7DO4 - chains A and B; structure by X-ray diffraction, 3.20 A resolution.

# Chain A
Protein: Isoform 2 of Adhesion G protein-coupled receptor E5
Organism: Homo sapiens
UniProt: P48960 (AGRE5_HUMAN), isoform P48960-2; residue numbers follow UniProt; this construct covers 21-165
Chain sequence (145 residues; each row starts with the number of its first residue):
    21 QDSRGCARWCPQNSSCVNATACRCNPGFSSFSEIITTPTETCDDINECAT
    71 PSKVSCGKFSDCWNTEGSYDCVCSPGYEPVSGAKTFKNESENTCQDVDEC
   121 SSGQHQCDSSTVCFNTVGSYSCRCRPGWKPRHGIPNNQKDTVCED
Disordered / not traced: 21-24, 165
Disulfides: Cys-26/Cys-36, Cys-30/Cys-42, Cys-44/Cys-62, Cys-68/Cys-82, Cys-76/Cys-91, Cys-93/Cys-114, Cys-120/Cys-133, Cys-127/Cys-142, Cys-144/Cys-163
Glycans and other covalent adducts: N-acetylglucosamine (NAG) linked to Asn-38, Asn-108
Ion coordination: Ca2+ site 1: Asp-64, Ile-65, Glu-67, Asn-84, Thr-85, Ser-88; Ca2+ site 2: Asp-116, Val-117, Glu-119, Asn-135, Thr-136, Ser-139
Swiss-Prot annotation at these positions:
  - glycosylation (N-linked (GlcNAc...) asparagine): Asn-33, Asn-38, Asn-108
Reported in the primary citation:
  - post-translational modification sites: Asn-38, Asn-108
  - contacts within the chain: Phe-79/Val-137 (hydrophobic contact), Phe-48/Gly-87 (backbone contact), Tyr-97/Gly-138 (backbone contact)
  - specificity-determining residues: Thr-59, Thr-70, Pro-71

# Chain B
Protein: Complement decay-accelerating factor
Organism: Homo sapiens
UniProt: P08174 (DAF_HUMAN); residue numbers follow UniProt; this construct covers 35-284
Chain sequence (251 residues; each row starts with the number of its first residue):
    34 SDCGLPPDVPNAQPALEGRTSFPEDTVITYKCEESFVKIPGEKDSVICLK
    84 GSQWSDIEEFCNRSCEVPTRLNSASLKQPYITQNYFPVGTVVEYECRPGY
   134 RREPSLSPKLTCLQNLKWSTAVEFCKKKSCPNPGEIRNGQIDVPGGILFG
   184 ATISFSCNTGYKLFGSTSSFCLISGSSVQWSDPLPECREIYCPAPPQIDN
   234 GIIQGERDHYGYRQSVTYACNKGFTMIGEHSIYCTVNNDEGEWSGPPPEC
   284 R
Disulfides: Cys-36/Cys-81, Cys-65/Cys-94, Cys-98/Cys-145, Cys-129/Cys-158, Cys-163/Cys-204, Cys-190/Cys-220, Cys-225/Cys-267, Cys-253/Cys-283
Glycans and other covalent adducts: N-acetylglucosamine (NAG) linked to Asn-95
Sequence notes: expression tag (34)
Swiss-Prot annotation at these positions:
  - glycosylation: Asn-95 (N-linked (GlcNAc...) asparagine)
  - natural variant: Arg-52 (R52L: In Tc(b) antigen; R52P: In Tc(c) antigen), Leu-82 (L82R: In WES(a) antigen), Ser-199 (S199L: In Dr(a-) antigen), Ala-227 (A227P: In Cr(a-) antigen), Arg-240 (R240H: In GUTI(-) antigen), Cys-267 (C267S: In CHAPLE)
Reported in the primary citation:
  - post-translational modification sites: Asn-95
  - contacts within the chain: Gly-132/Phe-182, Gly-193/Tyr-245

# How chain A and chain B interact
Contacting residue pairs - 27 pairs, chain A then chain B:
  Thr-59(A) / Phe-182(B)
  Thr-61(A) / Arg-130(B)  hydrogen bond
  Asp-63(A) / Arg-130(B)  salt bridge
  Asn-66(A) / Val-100(B)
  Cys-68(A) / Asn-117(B)
  Ala-69(A) / Val-100(B)  hydrophobic
  Thr-70(A) / Glu-99(B)  hydrogen bond
  Gly-77(A) / Asp-77(B)
  Lys-78(A) / Val-60(B)
  Lys-78(A) / Thr-62(B)
  Lys-78(A) / Asp-77(B)
  Lys-78(A) / Ser-78(B)
  Phe-79(A) / Asp-77(B)  hydrogen bond (backbone-side chain)
  Phe-79(A) / Ser-78(B)
  Ser-80(A) / Lys-71(B)  hydrogen bond (backbone-side chain)
  Asp-81(A) / Lys-71(B)  salt bridge
  Asp-81(A) / Pro-73(B)
  Asp-81(A) / Gly-74(B)  hydrogen bond (side chain-backbone)
  Cys-82(A) / Asn-117(B)
  Asn-84(A) / Ile-114(B)
  Asn-84(A) / Thr-115(B)
  Glu-86(A) / Gln-111(B)  hydrogen bond
  Glu-86(A) / Ile-114(B)
  Ser-94(A) / Gly-74(B)
  Tyr-97(A) / Lys-76(B)
  Val-137(A) / Lys-76(B)
  Val-137(A) / Ser-88(B)
Also at the interface, not in a pair above, chain A (23 interface residues in all): Trp-29, Gln-32, Pro-58, Asp-64, Trp-83
Also at the interface, not in a pair above, chain B (21 interface residues in all): Pro-131, Tyr-133, Lys-160, Leu-205
Interface features reported in the paper:
  - residue pairs: Thr-59(A)/Tyr-133(B), Thr-59(A)/Lys-160(B), Thr-59(A)/Phe-182(B), Asp-63(A)/Arg-130(B) (hydrogen bond), Thr-70(A)/Glu-99(B) (hydrogen bond), Cys-82(A)/Asn-117(B) (backbone contact), Glu-86(A)/Gln-111(B) (hydrogen bond), Lys-76(B)/Val-137(A) (hydrophobic contact)
  - interface residues, chain A: Asp-81(A), Val-137(A)
  - hot spots on chain A (mutagenesis) - D81A (66.37 +/- 21.38 uM), V137A (25.3 +/- 2.35 uM): decreased binding to Complement decay-accelerating factor (chain B)
  - interface residues, chain B: Lys-71(B), Asp-77(B)

# In short
23 residues of chain A and 21 residues of chain B are in contact; the contacts include 6 hydrogen bonds and 2
salt bridges. Polar contacts include Asp-63(A)/Arg-130(B), Asp-81(A)/Lys-71(B) and Thr-61(A)/Arg-130(B). The
paper describes contacts between Thr-59(A) and Tyr-133(B), Thr-59(A) and Lys-160(B) and Thr-59(A) and
Phe-182(B); hydrogen bonds between Asp-63(A) and Arg-130(B), Thr-70(A) and Glu-99(B) and Glu-86(A) and
Gln-111(B); a backbone contact between Cys-82(A) and Asn-117(B). The paper reports that D81A and V137A of
chain A reduce binding to Complement decay-accelerating factor (chain B); interface residues Asp-81(A),
Val-137(A) and Lys-71(B) among others.
Here chain A is Isoform 2 of Adhesion G protein-coupled receptor E5 and chain B is Complement
decay-accelerating factor, both from Homo sapiens. Entry 7DO4 (Crystal structure of CD97-CD55 complex) was
determined by X-ray diffraction.
